PDB entry 7MEM | electron microscopy, 3.20 A resolution | chains D and A of the 12 polymer chains in the assembly

# Chain D (and A)
Molecule: Hemagglutinin HA2 chain
Organism: Influenza A virus (strain swl A/California/04/2009 H1N1)
Notes: chain A of this document is another copy of the same molecule, construct and numbering; everything in this record applies to it too
UniProtKB: C3W5S1 (C3W5S1_I09A0); residues 1-174 here correspond to UniProt positions 345-518 (UniProt number = residue number + 344)
Sequence (174 residues; numbered 1 to 174; the number before each row is that of its first residue):
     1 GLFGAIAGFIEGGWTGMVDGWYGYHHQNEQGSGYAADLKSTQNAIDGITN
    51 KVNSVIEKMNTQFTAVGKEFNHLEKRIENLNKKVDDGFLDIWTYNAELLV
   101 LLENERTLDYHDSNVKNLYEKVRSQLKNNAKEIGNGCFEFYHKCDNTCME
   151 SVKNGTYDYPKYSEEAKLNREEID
Unresolved in the structure: 1-11, 172-174
Disulfides: Cys-144/Cys-148
Sequence notes: engineered mutation Gly-47 (Glu391 in C3W5S1)

# How chain D and chain A interact
Contacting residue pairs - 30 pairs, chain D then chain A:
  Arg-76(D) with Glu-69(A), hydrogen bond (side chain-backbone); Phe-70(A); Glu-74(A), salt bridge
  Ile-77(D) with Ile-77(A), hydrophobic
  Asn-79(D) with Lys-68(A)
  Leu-80(D) with Asn-81(A)
  Lys-82(D) with Gln-62(A), hydrogen bond
  Lys-83(D) with Val-66(A), hydrogen bond (side chain-backbone); Asn-81(A), hydrogen bond; Asp-85(A), salt bridge; Phe-88(A)
  Val-84(D) with Val-84(A), hydrophobic; Phe-88(A)
  Asp-86(D) with Gln-62(A), hydrogen bond
  Gly-87(D) with Phe-88(A)
  Phe-88(D) with Phe-88(A), hydrophobic
  Asp-90(D) with Asn-60(A)
  Ile-91(D) with Phe-88(A), hydrophobic; Trp-92(A), hydrophobic
  Tyr-94(D) with Val-55(A), hydrogen bond (side chain-backbone); Lys-58(A); Met-59(A), hydrophobic; Trp-92(A), hydrophobic; Leu-99(A)
  Asn-95(D) with Asn-95(A)
  Glu-97(D) with Lys-58(A), salt bridge
  Leu-98(D) with Leu-99(A), hydrophobic
  Leu-101(D) with Ser-54(A)
  Leu-102(D) with Arg-106(A)
  Glu-105(D) with Arg-106(A)
Also at the interface, not in a pair above, chain A (26 interface residues in all): Thr-61, Thr-64, Leu-80, Ile-91, Leu-102, Glu-103

# Overview
19 residues of chain D and 26 residues of chain A are in contact, with 6 hydrogen bonds and 3 salt bridges.
Polar contacts include Arg-76(D)/Glu-74(A), Lys-83(D)/Asp-85(A) and Glu-97(D)/Lys-58(A).
Chain D and chain A are both Hemagglutinin HA2 chain (Influenza A virus (strain swl A/California/04/2009
H1N1)); the structure, CryoEM structure of monoclonal Fab 045-09 2B05 binding the lateral patch of influenza
virus H1 HA, was determined by electron microscopy.
